7EAA - chains C and B of the 4 polymer chains in the assembly; structure by X-ray diffraction, 2.60 A resolution.

== Chain C ==
Name: RB1-inducible coiled-coil protein 1
From: Homo sapiens
UniProt: Q8TDY2 (RBCC1_HUMAN); residues 1286-1395 here = UniProt positions 1286-1395
Chain sequence (114 residues; each row starts with the number of its first residue):
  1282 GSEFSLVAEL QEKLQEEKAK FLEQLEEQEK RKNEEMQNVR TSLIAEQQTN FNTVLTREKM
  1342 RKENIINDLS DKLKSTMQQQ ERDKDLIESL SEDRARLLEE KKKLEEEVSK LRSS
Differences from the reference sequence: expression tag (1282-1285)

== Chain B ==
Name: Calcium-binding and coiled-coil domain-containing protein 2
From: Homo sapiens
UniProt: Q13137 (CACO2_HUMAN); numbering as in UniProt (aligned over 10-141)
Chain sequence (136 residues; numbered 6 to 141; the number before each row is that of its first residue):
     6 GPGSTSAVLL DHCHFSQVIF NSVEKFYIPG GDVTCHYTFT QHFIPRRKDW IGIFRVGWKT
    66 TREYYTFMWV TLPIDLNNKS AKQQEVQFKA YYLPKDDEYY QFCYVDEDGV VRGASIPFQF
   126 RPENEEDILV VTTQGE
Unresolved in the structure: 79-85, 126-141
Differences from the reference sequence: expression tag (6-9)

== Interface between chain C and chain B ==
Residue-residue contacts (20; chain C residue first):
  Gln1361(C) with Lys94(B); Tyr96(B), hydrogen bond
  Lys1365(C) with Tyr96(B)
  Ile1368(C) with Tyr96(B)
  Glu1369(C) with Tyr96(B); Lys100(B)
  Ser1372(C) with Tyr70(B), hydrogen bond; Thr71(B)
  Glu1373(C) with Tyr70(B)
  Arg1375(C) with Arg67(B), hydrogen bond (side chain-backbone); Tyr69(B), hydrogen bond (side chain-backbone); Tyr70(B)
  Ala1376(C) with Tyr70(B), hydrophobic
  Arg1377(C) with Arg60(B); Asp101(B), salt bridge
  Leu1379(C) with Glu68(B)
  Glu1380(C) with Arg60(B), salt bridge
  Lys1382(C) with Arg67(B)
  Lys1383(C) with Lys64(B); Glu68(B), salt bridge
Other interface residues (no listed pair), chain B (12 interface residues in all): Tyr97

== Overview ==
13 residues of chain C face 12 of chain B across their interface; the contacts include 4 hydrogen bonds and 3
salt bridges. Among the polar pairs are Arg1377(C)-Asp101(B), Glu1380(C)-Arg60(B) and Lys1383(C)-Glu68(B).
Here chain C is RB1-inducible coiled-coil protein 1 and chain B is Calcium-binding and coiled-coil
domain-containing protein 2, both from Homo sapiens. Entry 7EAA (crystal structure of NDP52 SKICH domain in
complex with RB1CC1 coiled-coil domain) was determined by X-ray diffraction, deposited together with 7EA2 and
7EA7.
